PDB entry 6E10 | electron microscopy, 4.16 A resolution (low resolution: residue-level contacts below are approximate; hydrogen-bond / salt-bridge calls are withheld) | chains 5 and 6 of the 28 polymer chains in the assembly

[Chain 5 (and 6)]
Molecule: Heat shock protein 101
From: Plasmodium falciparum
Notes: chain 6 of this document is another copy of the same molecule, construct and numbering; everything in this record applies to it too
UniProt: Q8IIJ8 (Q8IIJ8_PLAF7); residue numbers follow UniProt; this construct covers 1-906
Amino-acid sequence (932 residues; numbered 1 to 932; the number before each row is that of its first residue):
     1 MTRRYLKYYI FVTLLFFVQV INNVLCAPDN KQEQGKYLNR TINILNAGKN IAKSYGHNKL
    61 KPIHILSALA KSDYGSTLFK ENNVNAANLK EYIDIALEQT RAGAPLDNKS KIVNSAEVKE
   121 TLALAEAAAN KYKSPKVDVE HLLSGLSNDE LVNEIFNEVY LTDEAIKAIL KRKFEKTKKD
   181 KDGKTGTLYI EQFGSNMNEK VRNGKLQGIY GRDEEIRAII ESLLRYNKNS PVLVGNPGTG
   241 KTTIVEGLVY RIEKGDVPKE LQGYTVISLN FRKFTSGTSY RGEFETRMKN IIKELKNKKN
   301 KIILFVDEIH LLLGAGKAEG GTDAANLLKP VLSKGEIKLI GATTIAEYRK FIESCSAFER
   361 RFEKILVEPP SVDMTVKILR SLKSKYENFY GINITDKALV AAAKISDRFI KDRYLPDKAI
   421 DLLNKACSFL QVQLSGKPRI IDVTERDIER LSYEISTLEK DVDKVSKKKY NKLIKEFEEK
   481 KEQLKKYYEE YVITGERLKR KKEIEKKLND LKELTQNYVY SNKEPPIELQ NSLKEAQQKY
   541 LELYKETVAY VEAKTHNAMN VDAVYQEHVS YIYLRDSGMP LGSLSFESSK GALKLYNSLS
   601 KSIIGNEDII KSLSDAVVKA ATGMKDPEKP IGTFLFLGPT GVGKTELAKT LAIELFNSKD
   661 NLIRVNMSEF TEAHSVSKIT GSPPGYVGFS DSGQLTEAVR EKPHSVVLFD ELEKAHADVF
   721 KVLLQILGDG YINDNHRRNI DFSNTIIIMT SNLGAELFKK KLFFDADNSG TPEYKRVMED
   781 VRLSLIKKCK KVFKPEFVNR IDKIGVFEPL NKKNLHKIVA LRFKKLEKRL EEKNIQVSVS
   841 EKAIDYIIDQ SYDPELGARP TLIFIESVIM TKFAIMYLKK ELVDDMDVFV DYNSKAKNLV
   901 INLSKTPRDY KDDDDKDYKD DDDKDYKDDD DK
Disordered / not traced: 1-186, 520-526, 905-932 (chain 6: 1-186, 905-932)
What the authors report for this chain:
  - binding site for ATP-gamma-S: R859

[Chain 5 / chain 6 interface]
Residue-residue contacts (113):
  I209(5) - R450(6)
  Y210(5) - R450(6)
  G211(5) - R450(6)
  D213(5) - V443(6)
  D213(5) - R446(6)
  E214(5) - R439(6)
  E214(5) - L581(6)
  R217(5) - V432(6)
  R217(5) - D442(6)
  E221(5) - S428(6)
  E221(5) - F429(6)
  L224(5) - S428(6)
  R225(5) - Y390(6)
  R225(5) - N424(6)
  R225(5) - K425(6)
  R225(5) - S428(6)
  Y226(5) - K385(6)
  Y226(5) - Y386(6)
  Y226(5) - F389(6)
  Y226(5) - Y390(6)
  Y226(5) - N424(6)
  N227(5) - D421(6)
  N227(5) - N424(6)
  K228(5) - D421(6)
  R251(5) - R446(6)
  D256(5) - R446(6)
  P330(5) - R272(6)
  I345(5) - E701(6)
  R349(5) - E697(6)
  R349(5) - R700(6)
  E353(5) - H736(6)
  E353(5) - R738(6)
  E359(5) - R413(6)
  R360(5) - P237(6)
  R360(5) - G238(6)
  R360(5) - D417(6)
  L366(5) - G578(6)
  L366(5) - E701(6)
  E368(5) - K702(6)
  P369(5) - D660(6)
  K377(5) - E454(6)
  R380(5) - E454(6)
  N393(5) - K460(6)
  I394(5) - K460(6)
  T395(5) - K460(6)
  D396(5) - D461(6)
  K397(5) - D463(6)
  V400(5) - K469(6)
  K404(5) - E831(6)
  K404(5) - E832(6)
  Y544(5) - D463(6)
  Q566(5) - E832(6)
  S589(5) - L878(6)
  L593(5) - L878(6)
  L593(5) - K879(6)
  D615(5) - T871(6)
  D615(5) - I875(6)
  V618(5) - A874(6)
  V618(5) - L878(6)
  K619(5) - E866(6)
  K619(5) - M870(6)
  K619(5) - T871(6)
  T622(5) - K833(6)
  T622(5) - Y877(6)
  T622(5) - L878(6)
  M624(5) - L830(6)
  M624(5) - A874(6)
  K625(5) - R829(6)
  D626(5) - R829(6)
  H674(5) - E672(6)
  T680(5) - E669(6)
  T680(5) - K678(6)
  P683(5) - H674(6)
  P683(5) - S675(6)
  P683(5) - S677(6)
  P684(5) - S677(6)
  P684(5) - K678(6)
  P684(5) - S682(6)
  G685(5) - S682(6)
  G685(5) - V687(6)
  Y686(5) - H674(6)
  D718(5) - K714(6)
  K721(5) - S668(6)
  K721(5) - E713(6)
  K721(5) - K714(6)
  V722(5) - S668(6)
  L724(5) - E711(6)
  Q725(5) - N666(6)
  Y731(5) - R664(6)
  I732(5) - E669(6)
  N733(5) - R664(6)
  N733(5) - N666(6)
  N733(5) - E669(6)
  N735(5) - K678(6)
  H736(5) - Q694(6)
  R737(5) - R664(6)
  R737(5) - Q694(6)
  K790(5) - E855(6)
  P795(5) - L856(6)
  E796(5) - T640(6)
  E796(5) - E711(6)
  E796(5) - E713(6)
  E796(5) - N752(6)
  V798(5) - L856(6)
  N799(5) - G641(6)
  N799(5) - L856(6)
  N799(5) - R859(6)
  N799(5) - P860(6)
  N799(5) - I863(6)
  R800(5) - E711(6)
  R800(5) - R859(6)
  I801(5) - I863(6)
  D802(5) - I863(6)
Other interface residues (no listed pair), chain 5 (84 interface residues in all): P258, E285, N326, S356, E363, K364, V376, K383, E387, E513, E552, A592, P627, V676, G681, F689
Other interface residues (no listed pair), chain 6 (90 interface residues in all): S276, E347, I420, Q431, S435, D447, E459, V465, S466, L473, R575, D576, V665, T671, Y686, L695, D710, K828, F873, D884

[Overview]
Chain 5 and chain 6 form an interface of 84 and 90 residues respectively. The paper reports a binding site for
ATP-gamma-S at R859(5).
Both chains are Heat shock protein 101 (Plasmodium falciparum). Entry 6E10 (PTEX Core Complex in the Engaged
(Extended) State) was determined by electron microscopy, deposited together with 6E11.
